PDB entry 6BG4 | X-ray diffraction, 1.87 A resolution | chains E and C of the 3 polymer chains in the assembly

[Chain E]
Molecule: Caspase-3
From: Homo sapiens
Notes: EC 3.4.22.56; engineered mutation(s): T152D
Reference sequence: P42574 (CASP3_HUMAN); residues 176-277 here = UniProt positions 176-277
Sequence (102 residues; row label = number of the first residue in the row):
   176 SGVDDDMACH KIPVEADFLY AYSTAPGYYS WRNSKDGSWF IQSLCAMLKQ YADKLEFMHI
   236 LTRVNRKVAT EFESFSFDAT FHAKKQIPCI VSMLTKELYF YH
Not modelled in the structure: 176-184, 277
Ion coordination: Na+ site 1 near Thr-199 (its only coordinating residue here); Na+ site 2: Trp-206 (shared with 1 residue of chain A); Na+ site 3: Leu-236, Asn-240; Na+ site 4 near Lys-260 (its only coordinating residue here)
Curated features (UniProtKB/Swiss-Prot):
  - modified residue: Arg-207 (Microbial infection: ADP-riboxanated arginine)
  - mutagenesis: Arg-207 (R207A: Abolished ADP-riboxanation by C.violaceum CopC)
Reported in the primary citation:
  - post-translational modification sites: Thr-245, Ser-249 (proposed by the authors, not directly observed)

[Chain C]
Molecule: Ac-asp-glu-val-asp-cmk
Sequence (6 residues; numbered 1 to 6; the number before each row is that of its first residue):
     1 XDEVDX
Modified / non-standard residues: ACE (acetyl group) at position 1; 0QE (chloromethane) at position 6

[Chain E / chain C interface]
Residue-residue contacts (20; chain E residue first):
  Tyr-204(E) / Val-4(C)  hydrophobic
  Tyr-204(E) / 0QE_6(C)
  Ser-205(E) / Val-4(C)
  Ser-205(E) / Asp-5(C)  hydrogen bond (backbone-backbone)
  Trp-206(E) / Asp-2(C)
  Trp-206(E) / Glu-3(C)
  Trp-206(E) / Val-4(C)  hydrophobic
  Arg-207(E) / ACE_1(C)
  Arg-207(E) / Asp-2(C)
  Arg-207(E) / Glu-3(C)  salt bridge
  Arg-207(E) / Val-4(C)  hydrogen bond (side chain-backbone)
  Arg-207(E) / Asp-5(C)  salt bridge
  Asn-208(E) / ACE_1(C)
  Asn-208(E) / Asp-2(C)  hydrogen bond
  Ser-209(E) / ACE_1(C)  hydrogen bond (backbone-backbone)
  Trp-214(E) / Asp-2(C)  hydrogen bond
  Glu-248(E) / Asp-2(C)
  Ser-249(E) / Asp-2(C)
  Phe-250(E) / Asp-2(C)  hydrogen bond (backbone-side chain)
  Phe-256(E) / Val-4(C)  hydrophobic

[In short]
11 residues of chain E and 6 residues of chain C are in contact, with 6 hydrogen bonds and 2 salt bridges.
Polar pairs include Arg-207(E)/Glu-3(C), Arg-207(E)/Asp-5(C) and Arg-207(E)/Val-4(C). The Na+ site 3 is built
by Leu-236(E) and Asn-240(E). UniProt lists one mutagenesis site on chain E. The paper reports modification
sites Thr-245(E) and Ser-249(E).
Chain E is Caspase-3 (Homo sapiens) and chain C is Ac-asp-glu-val-asp-cmk; the structure, Caspase-3 Mutant-
T152D, was determined by X-ray diffraction (same publication as 6BDV, 6BFJ, 6BFK, 6BFL, 6BFO, 6BG0 and 7
further entries).
